PDB entry 9DGY | electron microscopy, 7.00 A resolution (low resolution: residue-level contacts below are approximate; hydrogen-bond / salt-bridge calls are withheld) | chains C and Y of the 3 polymer chains in the assembly

# Chain C
Molecule: ATP-dependent DNA helicase UvrD1
From: Mycobacterium tuberculosis
Notes: EC 5.6.2.4
UniProtKB: P9WMQ1 (UVRD1_MYCTU); residues 1-771 here = UniProt positions 1-771
Sequence (771 residues; each row starts with the number of its first residue):
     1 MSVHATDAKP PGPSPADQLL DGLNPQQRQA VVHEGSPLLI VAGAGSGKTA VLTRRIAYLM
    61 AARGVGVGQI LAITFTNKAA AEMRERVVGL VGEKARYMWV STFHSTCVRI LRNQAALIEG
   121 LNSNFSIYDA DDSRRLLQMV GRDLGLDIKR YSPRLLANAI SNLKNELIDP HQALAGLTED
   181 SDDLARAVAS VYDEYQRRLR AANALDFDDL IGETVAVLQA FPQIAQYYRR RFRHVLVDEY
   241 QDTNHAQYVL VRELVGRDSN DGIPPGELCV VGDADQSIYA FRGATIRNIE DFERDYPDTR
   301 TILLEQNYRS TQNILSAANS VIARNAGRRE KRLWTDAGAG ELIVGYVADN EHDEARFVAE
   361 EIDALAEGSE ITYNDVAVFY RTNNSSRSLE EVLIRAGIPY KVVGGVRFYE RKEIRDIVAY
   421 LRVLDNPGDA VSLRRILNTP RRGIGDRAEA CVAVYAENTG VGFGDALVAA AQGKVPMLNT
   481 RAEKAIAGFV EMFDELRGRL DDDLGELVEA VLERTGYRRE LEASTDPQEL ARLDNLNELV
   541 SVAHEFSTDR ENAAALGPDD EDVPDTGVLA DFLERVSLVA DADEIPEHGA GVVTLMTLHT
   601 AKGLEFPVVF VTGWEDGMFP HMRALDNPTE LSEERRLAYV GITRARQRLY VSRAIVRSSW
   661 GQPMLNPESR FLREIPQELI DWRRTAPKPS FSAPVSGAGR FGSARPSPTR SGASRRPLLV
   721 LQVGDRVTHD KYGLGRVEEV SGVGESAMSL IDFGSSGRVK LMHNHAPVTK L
Not modelled in the structure: 1-15, 690-771
Swiss-Prot annotation at these positions:
  - binding site (ATP): Gly45 to Ala50, Arg309
  - modified residue: Ser2 (N-acetylserine)
  - mutagenesis: Gln276 (Q276R: Loss of ATPase and DNA unwinding, partially inhibits DNA strand exchange)

# Chain Y
Molecule: 28-nt DNA strand
Sequence (28 nucleotides; each row starts with the number of its first residue):
     1 GTTGGTCGGC AGCAGGGCTT TTTTTTTT
Not modelled in the structure: 24-28

# Interface between chain C and chain Y
Pairs across the interface (54):
  Ser133(C) with DT23(Y)
  Arg154(C) with DT22(Y)
  Ala157(C) with DT23(Y)
  Asn158(C) with DT23(Y)
  Ser161(C) with DT23(Y)
  Phe281(C) with DT23(Y)
  Arg282(C) with DT23(Y)
  Arg381(C) with DT20(Y); DT21(Y)
  Asn383(C) with DT20(Y); DT21(Y)
  Ile436(C) with DC10(Y); DA11(Y)
  Leu437(C) with DC10(Y); DA11(Y)
  Asn438(C) with DG9(Y); DC10(Y)
  Thr439(C) with DG8(Y); DG9(Y)
  Pro440(C) with DG9(Y)
  Arg442(C) with DC7(Y); DG8(Y); DG9(Y)
  Leu467(C) with DC7(Y); DG8(Y)
  Ala469(C) with DG8(Y); DG9(Y)
  Ala470(C) with DG8(Y); DG9(Y)
  Ala471(C) with DG8(Y)
  Lys474(C) with DG8(Y)
  Ala485(C) with DC7(Y)
  Ile486(C) with DC7(Y); DG8(Y)
  Ala487(C) with DG8(Y); DG9(Y)
  Gly488(C) with DG9(Y)
  Phe489(C) with DG9(Y); DC10(Y)
  Val490(C) with DG9(Y)
  Pro527(C) with DA11(Y)
  Thr597(C) with DT22(Y)
  His599(C) with DT21(Y); DT22(Y); DT23(Y)
  His621(C) with DT20(Y); DT21(Y)
  Met622(C) with DT20(Y)
  Arg623(C) with DT20(Y); DT21(Y); DT23(Y)
  Trp660(C) with DC18(Y); DT19(Y); DT20(Y)
Also at the interface, not in a pair above, chain C (40 interface residues in all): Ile444, Val468, Gln472, Asn479, Arg481, Glu520, Asp526
Also at the interface, not in a pair above, chain Y (12 interface residues in all): DG12

# Summary
40 residues of chain C and 12 residues of chain Y are in contact. From UniProt: 7 ATP-binding residues and one
mutagenesis site on chain C.
Chain C is ATP-dependent DNA helicase UvrD1 (Mycobacterium tuberculosis) and chain Y is a 28-nt DNA strand;
the structure, Mycobacterium tuberculosis UvrD1 monomer-DNA complex, was determined by electron microscopy
together with 9DCI and 9DES from the same study.
